Entry 4EYN (X-ray diffraction, 1.53 A resolution); this record covers chains A and B of the 4 polymer chains in the assembly.

Chain A:
Molecule: Insulin A chain
Organism: Homo sapiens
UniProt: P01308 (INS_HUMAN); residues 1-21 here correspond to UniProt positions 90-110 (UniProt number = residue number + 89)
Sequence (21 residues; numbered 1 to 21; the number before each row is that of its first residue):
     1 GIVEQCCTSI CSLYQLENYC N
Disulfides: Cys6-Cys11

Chain B:
Molecule: Insulin B chain
Organism: Homo sapiens
UniProt: P01308 (INS_HUMAN); residues 1-30 here correspond to UniProt positions 25-54 (UniProt number = residue number + 24)
Sequence (30 residues; numbered 1 to 30; the number before each row is that of its first residue):
     1 FVNQHLCGSH LVEALYLVCG ERGFFYTPKT
Ion coordination: Zn2+ near His10 (its only coordinating residue here)

How chain A and chain B interact:
Contacting residue pairs - 47 pairs, chain A then chain B:
  Gly1(A) with Thr30(B)
  Ile2(A) with Leu11(B), hydrophobic; Leu15(B), hydrophobic; Tyr26(B), hydrophobic
  Val3(A) with Tyr26(B); Pro28(B), hydrophobic
  Glu4(A) with Thr30(B)
  Cys6(A) with Gln4(B); His5(B); Leu6(B), hydrogen bond (backbone-backbone); Leu11(B), hydrophobic
  Cys7(A) with His5(B), hydrogen bond (backbone-side chain); Leu6(B), hydrogen bond (backbone-backbone); Cys7(B), disulfide
  Thr8(A) with His5(B), hydrogen bond (backbone-side chain)
  Ser9(A) with His5(B), hydrogen bond (backbone-side chain)
  Ile10(A) with Asn3(B); Gln4(B); His5(B)
  Cys11(A) with Val2(B); Asn3(B); Gln4(B), hydrogen bond (backbone-backbone)
  Ser12(A) with Val2(B); Asn3(B)
  Leu13(A) with Phe1(B), hydrophobic; Val2(B); Val18(B)
  Tyr14(A) with Phe1(B)
  Leu16(A) with Leu6(B), hydrophobic; Leu11(B), hydrophobic; Ala14(B), hydrophobic; Leu15(B); Val18(B), hydrophobic
  Glu17(A) with Val18(B); Arg22(B), salt bridge
  Tyr19(A) with Leu15(B), hydrophobic; Phe24(B); Phe25(B), hydrogen bond (backbone-backbone)
  Cys20(A) with Cys19(B), disulfide; Arg22(B); Gly23(B); Phe24(B), hydrophobic; Phe25(B)
  Asn21(A) with Arg22(B), hydrogen bond (backbone-side chain); Gly23(B), hydrogen bond (backbone-backbone); Phe24(B); Phe25(B)
Other interface residues (no listed pair), chain A (19 interface residues in all): Asn18
Other interface residues (no listed pair), chain B (20 interface residues in all): Thr27
Disulfides between the chains: Cys7(A)-Cys7(B), Cys20(A)-Cys19(B)

In short:
The interface between chain A and chain B involves 19 residues on one side and 20 on the other, with 2
disulfide bonds, 9 hydrogen bonds and 1 salt bridge. Polar contacts include Glu17(A)-Arg22(B), Cys7(A)-His5(B)
and Thr8(A)-His5(B).
Chain A is Insulin A chain and chain B is Insulin B chain, both from Homo sapiens; the structure, Human
Insulin, was determined by X-ray diffraction (same publication as 4EWW, 4EWX, 4EWZ, 4EX0, 4EX1, 4EXX and 17
further entries).
